Entry 5TUW (X-ray diffraction, 2.30 A resolution); this record covers chains A and E of the 6 polymer chains in the assembly.

Chain A (and E):
Protein: Orange carotenoid-binding protein
Source organism: Synechocystis sp. (strain PCC 6803 / Kazusa)
Notes: chain E of this document is another copy of the same molecule, construct and numbering; everything in this record applies to it too
Reference sequence: P74102 (OCP_SYNY3); numbering as in UniProt (aligned over 1-317)
Chain sequence (323 residues; numbered 1 to 323; the number before each row is that of its first residue):
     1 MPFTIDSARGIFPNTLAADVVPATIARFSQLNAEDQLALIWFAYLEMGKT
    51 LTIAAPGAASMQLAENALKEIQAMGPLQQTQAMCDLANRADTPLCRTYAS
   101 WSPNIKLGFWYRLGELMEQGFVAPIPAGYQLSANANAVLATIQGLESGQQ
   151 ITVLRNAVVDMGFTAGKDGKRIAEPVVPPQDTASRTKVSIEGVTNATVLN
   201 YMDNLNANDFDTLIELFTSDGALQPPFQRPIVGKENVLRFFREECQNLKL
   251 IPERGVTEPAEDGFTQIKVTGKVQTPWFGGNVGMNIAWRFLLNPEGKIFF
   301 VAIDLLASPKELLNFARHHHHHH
Not modelled in the structure: 1-2, 165-168, 312-323
Sequence notes: expression tag (318-323)
Residues lining bound ligands: (3'R)-3'-hydroxy-beta,beta-caroten-4-one (EQ3): Leu37, Ile40, Trp41, Tyr44, Ile53, Leu107, Trp110, Tyr111, Leu113, Gly114, Ile125, Ile151, Thr152, Arg155, Val158, Tyr201, Leu205, Leu223, Pro225, Pro226, Phe240, Cys245, Leu248, Leu250, Val273, Thr275, Trp277, Phe278, Met284, Ile286, Trp288, Ile303
Swiss-Prot annotation at these positions:
  - binding site (echinenone): Glu34 to Ala38, Leu37 to Tyr44, Thr80 to Met83, Leu107 to Met117, Ile125 to Tyr129, Ile151 to Met161, Tyr201, Cys245 to Leu250, Val273 to Met284, Trp288
  - mutagenesis: Glu34 (E34A: Alters carotenoid specificity, <40% quenching, decreases stability of OCP-R, accelerates OCP-R to OCP-O reversion), Tyr44 (Y44F: Acts like wild-type; Y44S: Cannot convert to red form (OCP-R), no NPQ. Does not bind to phycobilisomes), Cys84 (C84A: <40% quenching, decreases stability of OCP-R, accelerates OCP-R to OCP-O reversion), Trp110 (W110F: Acts like wild-type; W110S: Incomplete conversion to red form (OCP-R), no NPQ), Pro126 to Tyr129 (Cannot convert to red form (OCP-R)), Pro126 (P126V: <40% quenching, decreases stability of OCP-R, accelerates OCP-R to OCP-O reversion), Tyr129 (Y129F: <40% quenching, decreases stability of OCP-R, accelerates OCP-R to OCP-O reversion), Arg155 (R155L: Able to convert to red form (OCP-R), no NPQ)
What the authors report for this chain:
  - binding site for (3'R)-3'-hydroxy-beta,beta-caroten-4-one: Tyr201, Trp288

Chain A / chain E interface:
Contacting residue pairs - 23 pairs, chain A then chain E:
  Phe42(A) with Glu258(E); Pro259(E), hydrophobic
  Leu45(A) with Pro259(E), hydrophobic
  Glu46(A) with Thr257(E); Glu258(E); Pro259(E)
  Ala127(A) with Glu261(E)
  Gly128(A) with Glu261(E)
  Gln130(A) with Phe12(E), hydrogen bond (side chain-backbone); Pro13(E); Gln266(E), hydrogen bond
  Leu131(A) with Asn14(E), hydrogen bond (backbone-side chain); Glu258(E)
  Ser132(A) with Asn14(E), hydrogen bond (backbone-side chain)
  Ala133(A) with Asn14(E)
  Asn136(A) with Phe12(E); Glu258(E)
  Leu139(A) with Val256(E), hydrophobic; Glu258(E)
  Ala140(A) with Val256(E)
  Gln143(A) with Gly192(E); Val256(E); Thr257(E), hydrogen bond (side chain-backbone)
Interface residues without a listed pair, chain A (14 interface residues in all): Gly144
Interface residues without a listed pair, chain E (13 interface residues in all): Ile11, Gly255, Thr265

In short:
14 residues of chain A and 13 residues of chain E are in contact; the contacts include 5 hydrogen bonds. Polar
pairs include Gln130(A)-Phe12(E), Gln130(A)-Gln266(E) and Leu131(A)-Asn14(E). Chain A binds
(3'R)-3'-hydroxy-beta,beta-caroten-4-one. UniProt lists 62 echinenone-binding residues and 9 mutagenesis sites
on chain A. The paper reports a binding site for (3'R)-3'-hydroxy-beta,beta-caroten-4-one at Tyr201(A) and
Trp288(A).
Chain A and chain E are both Orange carotenoid-binding protein (Synechocystis sp. (strain PCC 6803 / Kazusa));
the structure, Crystal structure of Orange Carotenoid Protein with partial loss of 3'OH Echinenone
chromophore, was determined by X-ray diffraction together with 5TUX and 5TV0 from the same study.
